7ZT4 - chains A and E of the 4 polymer chains in the assembly; structure by X-ray diffraction, 2.02 A resolution.

Chain A:
Molecule: Major histocompatibility complex class I-related gene protein
Source organism: Homo sapiens
UniProt: Q95460 (HMR1_HUMAN); residues 1-270 here correspond to UniProt positions 23-292 (UniProt number = residue number + 22)
Sequence (290 residues; each row starts with the number of its first residue; numbering starts at 0):
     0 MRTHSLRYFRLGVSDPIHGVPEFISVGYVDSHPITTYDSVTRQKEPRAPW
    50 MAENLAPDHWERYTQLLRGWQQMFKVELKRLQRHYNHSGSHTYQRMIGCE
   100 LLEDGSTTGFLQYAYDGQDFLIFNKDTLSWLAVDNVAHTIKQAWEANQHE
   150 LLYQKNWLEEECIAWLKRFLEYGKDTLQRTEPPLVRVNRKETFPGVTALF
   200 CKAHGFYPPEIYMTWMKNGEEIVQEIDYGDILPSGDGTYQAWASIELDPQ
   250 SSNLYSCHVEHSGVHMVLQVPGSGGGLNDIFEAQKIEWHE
Disordered / not traced: 218-219, 251-253, 269-289
Construct notes: initiating methionine (0); conflict Ser261 (Cys283 in Q95460); expression tag (271-289)
Cystine bridges: Cys98-Cys161, Cys200-Cys256
Glycans and other covalent adducts: 2-azanyl-6-methyl-3H-pteridin-4-one (JSO) linked to Lys43
Ligand contacts: 2-azanyl-6-methyl-3H-pteridin-4-one (JSO): Tyr7, Arg9, Ser24, Thr34, Tyr62, Leu66, Trp69, Arg94, Ile96, Trp156
Swiss-Prot annotation at these positions:
  - binding site (5-(2-oxoethylideneamino)-6-(D-ribitylamino)uracil): Arg9, Ser24, Lys43, Arg94, Tyr152, Gln153
  - binding site (5-(2-oxopropylideneamino)-6-(D-ribitylamino)uracil): Arg9, Ser24, Lys43, Arg94, Tyr152, Gln153
  - binding site (7-hydroxy-6-methyl-8-(1-D-ribityl)lumazine): Arg9, Ser24, Lys43, Arg94, Tyr152, Gln153
  - binding site (8-(9H-purin-6-yl)-2-oxa-8-azabicyclo[3.3.1]nona-3,6-diene-4,6-dicarbaldehyde): Arg9, Lys43, His58, Arg94
  - binding site (2-amino-4-oxopteridine-6-carbaldehyde): Lys43
  - binding site (pyridoxal): Lys43
  - glycosylation: Asn85 (N-linked (GlcNAc...) asparagine)
Reported in the primary citation:
  - mutagenesis - E76Q/E149Q (KD = 0.6 uM): unchanged binding to AF7 TCR
  - mutagenesis - E76Q/E149Q: decreased binding to E8 TRBV6-1 TCR

Chain E:
Molecule: TCR beta
Source organism: Homo sapiens
Sequence (262 residues; each row starts with the number of its first residue):
     1 NAGVTQTPKFQVLKTGQSMTLQCAQDMNHNYMYWYRQDPGMGLRLIYYSA
    51 SEGTTDKGEVPNGYNVSRSTTEDFPLRLLSAAPSQTSVYFCASSNREYSP
   101 LHFGNGTRLTVTEDLNKVFPPEVAVFEPSEAEISHTQKATLVCLATGFYP
   151 DHVELSWWVNGKEVHSGVCTDPQPLKEQPALNDSRYALSSRLRVSATFWQ
   201 DPRNHFRCQVQFYGLSENDEWTQDRAKPVTQIVSAEAWGRADAAAGAAEQ
   251 KLISEEDLNGAA
Disordered / not traced: 243-262
Cystine bridges: Cys23-Cys91, Cys143-Cys208

Chain A / chain E interface:
Residue-residue contacts (22):
  Arg41(A) - Gly53(E)  hydrogen bond (side chain-backbone)
  Arg41(A) - Thr54(E)
  Arg61(A) - Tyr48(E)  hydrogen bond
  Gln64(A) - Tyr48(E)
  Gln64(A) - Ala50(E)
  Gln64(A) - Thr54(E)  hydrogen bond
  Gln64(A) - Thr55(E)
  Gln64(A) - Asp56(E)
  Leu65(A) - Tyr31(E)
  Leu65(A) - Glu97(E)
  Arg67(A) - Thr54(E)  hydrogen bond
  Gly68(A) - Ala50(E)
  Trp69(A) - Glu97(E)  hydrogen bond
  Gln71(A) - Asn30(E)
  Gln71(A) - Ser51(E)
  Met72(A) - Asn30(E)
  Met72(A) - Asn95(E)
  Met72(A) - Arg96(E)
  Glu76(A) - Arg96(E)  salt bridge
  Glu149(A) - Arg96(E)  salt bridge
  Glu149(A) - Tyr98(E)  hydrogen bond
  Tyr152(A) - Tyr98(E)  hydrophobic

Summary:
Chain A and chain E form an interface of 12 and 13 residues respectively, with 6 hydrogen bonds and 2 salt
bridges. Among the polar pairs are Glu76(A)-Arg96(E), Glu149(A)-Arg96(E) and Arg41(A)-Gly53(E). The paper
reports that E76Q/E149Q of chain A reduce binding to E8 TRBV6-1 TCR; E76Q/E149Q of chain A leave binding to
AF7 TCR unchanged.
Chain A is Major histocompatibility complex class I-related gene protein and chain E is TCR beta, both from
Homo sapiens; the structure, Structure of E8 TCR in complex with human MR1 bound to 6FP, was determined by
X-ray diffraction together with 7ZT2, 7ZT3, 7ZT5, 7ZT7, 7ZT8 and 7ZT9 from the same study.
